Entry 4CD2 (X-ray diffraction, 2.00 A resolution); this record covers chain A.

Chain A:
Molecule: Dihydrofolate reductase
From: Pneumocystis carinii
Notes: EC 1.5.1.3
UniProt: P16184 (DYR_PNECA); residue numbers follow UniProt; this construct covers 1-206
Amino-acid sequence (206 residues; each row starts with the number of its first residue):
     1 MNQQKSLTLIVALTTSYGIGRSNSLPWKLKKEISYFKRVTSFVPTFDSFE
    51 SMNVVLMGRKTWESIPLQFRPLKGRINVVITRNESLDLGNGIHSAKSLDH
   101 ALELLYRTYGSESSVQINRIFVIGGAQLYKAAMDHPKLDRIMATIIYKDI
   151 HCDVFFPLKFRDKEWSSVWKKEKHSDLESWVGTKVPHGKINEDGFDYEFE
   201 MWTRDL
Unresolved in the structure: 1-4
Curated features (UniProtKB/Swiss-Prot):
  - binding site (NADP(+)): Ala12, Gly18 to Ser24, Arg59 to Thr61, Thr81 to Asn83, Gly124 to Ala131
  - binding site (substrate): Glu32 to Lys37, Arg75
Ligand contacts: folic acid (FOL): Ile10, Val11, Ala12, Glu32, Ile33, Phe36, Lys37, Thr61, Ile65, Pro66, Phe69, Leu72, Arg75, Ile123, Tyr129, Thr144

Summary:
Chain A binds folic acid. From UniProt: 22 NADP+-binding residues and 7 substrate-binding residues.
Chain A is Dihydrofolate reductase (Pneumocystis carinii); the structure, Ligand induced conformational
changes in the crystal structures of pneumocystis carinii dihydrofolate reductase complexes with folate ...,
was determined by X-ray diffraction together with 1E26, 2CD2, 3CD2 and 1CD2 from the same study.
